Entry 9BTW (electron microscopy, 3.00 A resolution); this record covers chains P and R of the 7 polymer chains in the assembly.

# Chain P
Protein: Cagrilintide
Chain sequence (37 residues; numbered 1 to 37; the number before each row is that of its first residue):
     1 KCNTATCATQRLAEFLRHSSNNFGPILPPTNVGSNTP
Disulfide bonds: Cys2-Cys7
What the authors report for this chain:
  - contacts within the chain: Glu14-Arg17 (salt bridge)
  - conformationally variable residues (side-chain flip): Phe23
  - mutagenesis - P37Y: unchanged signaling in response to CTR and RAMP3

# Chain R
Protein: Calcitonin receptor
Organism: Homo sapiens
UniProt: P30988 (CALCR_HUMAN); numbering as in UniProt (aligned over 25-474)
Chain sequence (462 residues; row label = number of the first residue in the row):
    22 GPAAFSNQTYPTIEPKPFLYVVGRKKMMDAQYKCYDRMQQLPAYQGEGPY
    72 CNRTWDGWLCWDDTPAGVLSYQFCPDYFPDFDPSEKVTKYCDEKGVWFKH
   122 PENNRTWSNYTMCNAFTPEKLKNAYVLYYLAIVGHSLSIFTLVISLGIFV
   172 FFRSLGCQRVTLHKNMFLTYILNSMIIIIHLVEVVPNGELVRRDPVSCKI
   222 LHFFHQYMMACNYFWMLCEGIYLHTLIVVAVFTEKQRLRWYYLLGWGFPL
   272 VPTTIHAITRAVYFNDNCWLSVETHLLYIIHGPVMAALVVNFFFLLNIVR
   322 VLVTKMRETHEAESHMYLKAVKATMILVPLLGIQFVVFPWRPSNKMLGKI
   372 YDYVMHSLIHFQGFFVATIYCFCNNEVQTTVKRQWAQFKIQWNQRWGRRP
   422 SNRSARAAAAAAEAGDIPIYICHQELRNEPANNQGEESAEIIPLNIIEQE
   472 SSAPAGLEVLFQ
Disordered / not traced: 22-40, 410-483
Construct notes: expression tag (22-24, 475-483)
Swiss-Prot annotation at these positions:
  - glycosylation (N-linked (GlcNAc...) asparagine): Asn28, Asn73, Asn125, Asn130
  - natural variant: Leu447 (L447P: Probable protective factor against osteoporosis)
Disulfide bonds: Cys55-Cys81, Cys95-Cys134, Cys219-Cys289
Covalent attachments: N-acetylglucosamine (NAG) linked to Asn73, Asn130

# How chain P and chain R interact
Residue-residue contacts - 70 pairs, chain P then chain R:
  Lys1(P) - Ser105(R)
  Lys1(P) - Val293(R)
  Lys1(P) - Glu294(R)
  Lys1(P) - Thr295(R)
  Lys1(P) - His296(R)
  Lys1(P) - Tyr299(R)  hydrogen bond (backbone-side chain)
  Cys2(P) - Tyr299(R)
  Asn3(P) - Tyr299(R)
  Asn3(P) - Pro360(R)
  Asn3(P) - Trp361(R)
  Thr4(P) - Met306(R)
  Thr4(P) - Pro360(R)
  Ala5(P) - Phe356(R)  hydrophobic
  Ala5(P) - Phe359(R)
  Ala5(P) - Pro360(R)  hydrogen bond (backbone-backbone)
  Ala5(P) - Met376(R)  hydrophobic
  Ala5(P) - Ile380(R)
  Thr6(P) - Tyr234(R)
  Thr6(P) - His302(R)  hydrogen bond (backbone-side chain)
  Thr6(P) - Val305(R)
  Thr6(P) - Met306(R)
  Thr6(P) - Phe356(R)
  Cys7(P) - His302(R)
  Thr9(P) - Ile198(R)
  Thr9(P) - His381(R)
  Gln10(P) - His302(R)  hydrogen bond
  Leu12(P) - Ala145(R)  hydrophobic
  Leu12(P) - Leu148(R)  hydrophobic
  Leu12(P) - His377(R)
  Ala13(P) - Val206(R)  hydrophobic
  Glu14(P) - Leu291(R)
  Glu14(P) - Ser292(R)
  Glu14(P) - Val293(R)  hydrogen bond (side chain-backbone)
  Phe15(P) - Lys141(R)
  Phe15(P) - Leu142(R)  hydrophobic
  Phe15(P) - Ala145(R)  hydrophobic
  Leu16(P) - Tyr146(R)  hydrophobic
  Leu16(P) - Tyr149(R)  hydrophobic
  Leu16(P) - Val206(R)  hydrophobic
  Arg17(P) - Val206(R)
  Arg17(P) - Leu291(R)
  His18(P) - Asp97(R)
  His18(P) - Phe99(R)
  His18(P) - Pro100(R)
  His18(P) - Phe102(R)  hydrogen bond (side chain-backbone)
  His18(P) - Pro104(R)
  Ser19(P) - Pro100(R)  hydrogen bond (side chain-backbone)
  Ser20(P) - Tyr146(R)  hydrogen bond
  Asn22(P) - Pro207(R)
  Phe23(P) - Tyr146(R)  hydrophobic
  Phe23(P) - Tyr150(R)
  Pro28(P) - Asp101(R)
  Pro29(P) - Asp101(R)
  Pro29(P) - Asn135(R)
  Thr30(P) - Asp101(R)  hydrogen bond (backbone-side chain)
  Thr30(P) - Phe102(R)
  Thr30(P) - Asn135(R)  hydrogen bond (backbone-side chain)
  Asn31(P) - Trp79(R)
  Val32(P) - Phe102(R)  hydrophobic
  Val32(P) - Trp128(R)  hydrogen bond (backbone-side chain)
  Val32(P) - Tyr131(R)
  Val32(P) - Thr132(R)
  Gly33(P) - Trp128(R)  hydrogen bond (backbone-side chain)
  Ser34(P) - His121(R)
  Thr36(P) - Trp79(R)
  Thr36(P) - Trp128(R)
  Pro37(P) - Asp77(R)
  Pro37(P) - Trp128(R)
  Pro37(P) - Ser129(R)  hydrogen bond (backbone-backbone)
  Pro37(P) - Tyr131(R)
Also at the interface, not in a pair above, chain P (32 interface residues in all): Ala8, Arg11, Leu27
Also at the interface, not in a pair above, chain R (57 interface residues in all): Gly78, Glu123, Thr138, His201, Leu202, Val205, Asn208, Gln227, Met230, Leu298, Leu309, Arg362, Tyr372
The authors on this interface:
  - pairs named by the authors: Pro37(P)-Trp79(R) (hydrophobic contact), Asp77(R)-Pro37(P) (hydrophobic contact), Gly78(R)-Pro37(P) (hydrophobic contact), Trp128(R)-Pro37(P) (hydrophobic contact), Ser129(R)-Pro37(P) (hydrogen bond), Tyr131(R)-Pro37(P) (hydrophobic contact)

# Summary
The interface between chain P and chain R involves 32 residues on one side and 57 on the other; the contacts
include 13 hydrogen bonds. Polar pairs include Lys1(P)-Tyr299(R), Thr6(P)-His302(R) and Gln10(P)-His302(R).
The paper describes hydrophobic contacts between Pro37(P) and Trp79(R), Asp77(R) and Pro37(P) and Gly78(R) and
Pro37(P) among others; a hydrogen bond between Ser129(R) and Pro37(P). The paper reports that P37Y of chain P
leaves signaling in response to CTR and RAMP3 unchanged; conformational variability at Phe23(P).
Here chain P is Cagrilintide and chain R is Calcitonin receptor (Homo sapiens). Entry 9BTW (Human Amylin3
Receptor in complex with Gs and cagrilintide) was determined by electron microscopy (same publication as 9BLB,
9BLC, 9BLW, 9BP3, 9BQ3, 9BUB and 3 further entries).
